9KCU - chains C and D of the 4 polymer chains in the assembly; structure by electron microscopy, 3.10 A resolution.

# Chain C (and D)
Name: Protein CNGC15b
Source organism: Medicago truncatula
Notes: chain D of this document is another copy of the same molecule, construct and numbering; everything in this record applies to it too
UniProtKB: G7JND3 (CN15B_MEDTR); numbering as in UniProt (aligned over 1-620)
Chain sequence (662 residues; row label = number of the first residue in the row):
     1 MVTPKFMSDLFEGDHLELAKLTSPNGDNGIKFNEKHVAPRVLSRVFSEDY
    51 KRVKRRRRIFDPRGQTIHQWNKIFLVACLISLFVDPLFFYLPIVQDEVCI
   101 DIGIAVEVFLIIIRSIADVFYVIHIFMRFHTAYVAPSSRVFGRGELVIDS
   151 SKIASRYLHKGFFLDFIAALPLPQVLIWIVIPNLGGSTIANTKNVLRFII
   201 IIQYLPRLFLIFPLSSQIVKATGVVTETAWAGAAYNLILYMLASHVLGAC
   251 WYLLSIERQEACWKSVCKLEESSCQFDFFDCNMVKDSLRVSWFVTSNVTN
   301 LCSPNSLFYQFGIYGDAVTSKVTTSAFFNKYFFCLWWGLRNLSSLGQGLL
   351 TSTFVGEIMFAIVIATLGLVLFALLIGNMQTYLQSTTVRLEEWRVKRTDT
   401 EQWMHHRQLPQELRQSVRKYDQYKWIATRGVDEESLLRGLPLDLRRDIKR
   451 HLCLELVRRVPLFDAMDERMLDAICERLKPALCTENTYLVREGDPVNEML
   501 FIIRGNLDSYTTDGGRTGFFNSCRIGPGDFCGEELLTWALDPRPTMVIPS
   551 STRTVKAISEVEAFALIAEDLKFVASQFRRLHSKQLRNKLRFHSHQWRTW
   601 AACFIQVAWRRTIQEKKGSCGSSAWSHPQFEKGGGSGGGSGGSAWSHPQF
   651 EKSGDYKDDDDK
Unresolved in the structure: 1-57, 223-227, 386-662
Disulfide bonds: C99-C281, C262-C302, C267-C274
Construct notes: conflict I238 (Met in G7JND3); expression tag (621-662)
Residues lining bound ligands: phosphatidylethanolamine (PTY): V195, F198, I201, L208, A243, V246, L247, C250, L254, E257, R258, A261, Y309, F354, G356, E357, M359, F360, V363, L367
Curated features (UniProtKB/Swiss-Prot):
  - binding site (a nucleoside 3',5'-cyclic phosphate): L462 to S559
What the authors report for this chain:
  - specificity-determining residues: S344 to Q347

# Interface between chain C and chain D
Contacting residue pairs (44; chain C residue first):
  Q310(C) - S320(D)
  L345(C) - S343(D)
  L345(C) - F372(D)  hydrophobic
  G346(C) - W336(D)
  G346(C) - R340(D)
  Q347(C) - R340(D)
  Q347(C) - S344(D)
  Q347(C) - Q347(D)  hydrogen bond
  L349(C) - W336(D)  hydrogen bond (backbone-side chain)
  L350(C) - R340(D)
  T351(C) - F333(D)
  T351(C) - W336(D)
  S352(C) - F333(D)
  T353(C) - S320(D)
  T353(C) - S325(D)
  T353(C) - N329(D)
  T353(C) - F333(D)
  V355(C) - N329(D)
  V355(C) - F332(D)  hydrophobic
  I358(C) - F332(D)
  I358(C) - F333(D)
  I358(C) - W336(D)  hydrophobic
  A361(C) - W336(D)
  I362(C) - L335(D)  hydrophobic
  I362(C) - W336(D)  hydrophobic
  I362(C) - L339(D)  hydrophobic
  A365(C) - W336(D)  hydrophobic
  A365(C) - L339(D)  hydrophobic
  T366(C) - M241(D)
  L369(C) - Y240(D)  hydrophobic
  L369(C) - F372(D)  hydrophobic
  L369(C) - L375(D)  hydrophobic
  V370(C) - M379(D)  hydrophobic
  F372(C) - F372(D)  hydrophobic
  A373(C) - L375(D)  hydrophobic
  A373(C) - I376(D)  hydrophobic
  A373(C) - M379(D)  hydrophobic
  L374(C) - M379(D)  hydrophobic
  L374(C) - L383(D)
  I376(C) - I376(D)  hydrophobic
  G377(C) - Q380(D)
  G377(C) - L383(D)
  N378(C) - L383(D)
  Q380(C) - Q380(D)
Interface residues without a listed pair, chain C (29 interface residues in all): G348, F354, M359, T381, Q384
Interface residues without a listed pair, chain D (25 interface residues in all): L237, K321, V322, G348, Y382

# Summary
The interface between chain C and chain D involves 29 residues on one side and 25 on the other; the contacts
include 2 hydrogen bonds. Among the polar pairs are Q347(C)-Q347(D) and L349(C)-W336(D). Bound to chain C:
phosphatidylethanolamine. From UniProt: nucleoside 3',5'-cyclic phosphate-binding residues L462(C) and S559(C)
on chain C. The paper reports the specificity determinant S344(C).
Chain C and chain D are both Protein CNGC15b (Medicago truncatula); the structure, Structure of the Medicago
truncatula CNGC15b, was determined by electron microscopy (same publication as 9KCV).
